7E9C - chains D and J of the 11 polymer chains in the assembly; structure by electron microscopy, 3.50 A resolution.

# Chain D
Name: Histone H2B.2
From: Saccharomyces cerevisiae (strain ATCC 204508 / S288c)
Reference sequence: P02294 (H2B2_YEAST); residues 0-130 here correspond to UniProt positions 1-131 (UniProt number = residue number + 1)
Amino-acid sequence (131 residues; row label = number of the first residue in the row; numbering starts at 0):
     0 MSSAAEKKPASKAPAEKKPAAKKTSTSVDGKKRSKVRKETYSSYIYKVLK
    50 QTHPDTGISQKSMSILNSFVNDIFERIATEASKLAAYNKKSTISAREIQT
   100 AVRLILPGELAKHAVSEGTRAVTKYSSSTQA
Unresolved in the structure: 0-34, 128-130
Curated features (UniProtKB/Swiss-Prot):
  - modified residue: Lys6 (N6-acetyllysine), Lys7 (N6-acetyllysine), Ser10 (Phosphoserine), Lys11 (N6-acetyllysine), Lys16 (N6-acetyllysine), Lys17 (N6-acetyllysine), Lys21 (N6-acetyllysine), Lys22 (N6-acetyllysine), Lys34 (N6-succinyllysine), Lys37 (N6,N6-dimethyllysine), Lys46 (N6-succinyllysine)
  - cross-link (Glycyl lysine isopeptide (Lys-Gly)): Lys6 (interchain with G-Cter in SUMO), Lys7 (interchain with G-Cter in SUMO), Lys16 (interchain with G-Cter in SUMO), Lys17 (interchain with G-Cter in SUMO), Lys123 (interchain with G-Cter in ubiquitin)

# Chain J
Molecule: 147-nt DNA strand
From: Escherichia coli
Sequence (147 nucleotides; row label = number of the first residue in the row):
     1 ACAGGATGTATATATCTGACACGTGCCTGGAGACTAGGGAGTAATCCCCT
    51 TGGCGGTTAAAACGCGGGGGACAGCGCGTACGTGCGTTTAAGCGGTGCTA
   101 GAGCTGTCTACGACCAATTGAGCGGCCTCGGCACCGGGATTCTCCAG
Unresolved in the structure: 1-14, 145-147

# Interface between chain D and chain J
Residue-residue contacts (8):
  Val35(D) with DC104(J), phosphate contact
  Tyr45(D) with DA21(J), hydrogen bond to the phosphate; DC22(J), phosphate contact
  Lys49(D) with DC22(J), salt bridge to the phosphate
  Ile57(D) with DA21(J), phosphate contact
  Gln59(D) with DC20(J), phosphate contact
  Lys89(D) with DA40(J), salt bridge to the phosphate
  Thr91(D) with DA40(J), phosphate contact
Also at the interface, not in a pair above, chain D (8 interface residues in all): Arg36
Also at the interface, not in a pair above, chain J (8 interface residues in all): DT28, DG39, DT105

# Overview
The chain D/chain J interface involves 8 residues from each chain, with 1 hydrogen bond and 2 salt bridges.
Among the polar pairs are Tyr45(D)-DA21(J), Lys49(D)-DC22(J) and Lys89(D)-DA40(J).
Chain D is Histone H2B.2 (Saccharomyces cerevisiae (strain ATCC 204508 / S288c)) and chain J is a 147-nt DNA
strand (Escherichia coli); the structure, Cryo-EM structure of the 1:1 Orc1 BAH domain in complex with
nucleosome, was determined by electron microscopy.
